PDB entry 8RN8 | electron microscopy, 2.92 A resolution | chains D and F of the 6 polymer chains in the assembly

# Chain D
Protein: Polymerase acidic protein
Source organism: Influenza B virus (B/Memphis/13/2003)
Notes: EC 3.1.-.-
Reference sequence: Q5V8Z9 (Q5V8Z9_9INFB); numbering as in UniProt (aligned over 1-726)
Chain sequence (726 residues; each row starts with the number of its first residue):
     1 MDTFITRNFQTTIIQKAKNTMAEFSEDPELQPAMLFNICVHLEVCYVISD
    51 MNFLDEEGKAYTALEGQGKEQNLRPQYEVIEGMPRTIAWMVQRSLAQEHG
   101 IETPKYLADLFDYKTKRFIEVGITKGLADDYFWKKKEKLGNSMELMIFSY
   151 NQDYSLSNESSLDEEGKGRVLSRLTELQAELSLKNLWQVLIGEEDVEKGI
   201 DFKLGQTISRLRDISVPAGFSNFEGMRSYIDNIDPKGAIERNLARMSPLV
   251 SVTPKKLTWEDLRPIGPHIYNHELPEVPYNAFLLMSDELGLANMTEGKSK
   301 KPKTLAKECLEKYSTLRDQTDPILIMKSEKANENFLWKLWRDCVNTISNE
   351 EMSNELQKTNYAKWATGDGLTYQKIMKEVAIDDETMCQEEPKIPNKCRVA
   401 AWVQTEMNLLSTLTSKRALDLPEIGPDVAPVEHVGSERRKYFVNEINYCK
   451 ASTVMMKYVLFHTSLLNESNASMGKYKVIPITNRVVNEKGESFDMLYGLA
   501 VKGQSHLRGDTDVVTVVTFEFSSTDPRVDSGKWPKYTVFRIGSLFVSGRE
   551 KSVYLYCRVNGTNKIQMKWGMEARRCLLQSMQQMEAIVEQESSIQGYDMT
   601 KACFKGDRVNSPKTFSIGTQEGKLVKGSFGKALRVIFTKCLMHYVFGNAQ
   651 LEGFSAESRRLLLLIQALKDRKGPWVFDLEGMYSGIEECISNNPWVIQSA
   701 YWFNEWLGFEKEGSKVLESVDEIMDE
Disordered / not traced: 1-198, 717-726
Reported in the primary citation:
  - self-association interface (contacts with another copy of this molecule); pairs are residue here / residue on that copy: E378-K338 (salt bridge), E378-K358 (salt bridge), D382-K338 (salt bridge), D382-Y361, I375, M376, V379
  - mutagenesis - K631A/R634A: decreased catalytic activity

# Chain F
Protein: Polymerase basic protein 2
Source organism: Influenza B virus (B/Memphis/13/2003)
Reference sequence: Q5V8X3 (Q5V8X3_9INFB); numbering as in UniProt (aligned over 1-770)
Chain sequence (799 residues; row label = number of the first residue in the row):
     1 MTLAKIELLKQLLRDNEAKTVLKQTTVDQYNIIRKFNTSRIEKNPSLRMK
    51 WAMCSNFPLALTKGDMANRIPLEYKGIQLKTNAEDIGTKGQMCSIAAVTW
   101 WNTYGPIGDTEGFERVYESFFLRKMRLDNATWGRITFGPVERVRKRVLLN
   151 PLTKEMPPDEASNVIMEILFPKEAGIPRESTWIHRELIKEKREKLKGTMI
   201 TPIVLAYMLERELVARRRFLPVAGATSAEFIEMLHCLQGENWRQIYHPGG
   251 NKLTESRSQSMIVACRKIIRRSIVASNPLELAVEIANKTVIDTEPLKSCL
   301 AAIDGGDVACDIIRAALGLKIRQRQRFGRLELKRISGRGFKNDEEILIGN
   351 GTIQKIGIWDGEEEFHVRCGECRGILKKSKMKLEKLLINSAKKEDMRDLI
   401 ILCMVFSQDTRMFQGVRGEINFLNRAGQLLSPMYQLQRYFLNRSNDLFDQ
   451 WGYEESPKASELHGINESMNASDYTLKGVVVTRNVIDDFSSTETEKVSIT
   501 KNLSLIKRTGEVIMGANDVSELESQAQLMITYDTPKMWEMGTTKELVQNT
   551 YQWVLKNLVTLKAQFLLGKEDMFQWDAFEAFESIIPQKMAGQYSGFARAV
   601 LKQMRDQEVMKTDQFIKLLPFCFSPPKLRSNGEPYQFLKLVLKGGGENFI
   651 EVRKGSPLFSYNPQTEVLTICGRMMSLKGKIEDEERNRSMGNAVLAGFLV
   701 SGKYDPDLGDFKTIEELEKLKPGEKANILLYQGKPVKVVKRKRYSALSND
   751 ISQGIKRQRMTVESMGWALSGWSHPQFEKGGGSGGGSGGSAWSHPQFEK
Disordered / not traced: 1-41, 83-90, 152-216, 250-799
Sequence notes: expression tag (771-799)

# How chain D and chain F interact
Contacting residue pairs - 23 pairs, chain D then chain F:
  V428(D) - W132(F)
  A429(D) - W132(F)  hydrophobic
  A429(D) - Q244(F)
  P430(D) - G133(F)
  P430(D) - Q244(F)
  V431(D) - C236(F)  hydrophobic
  V431(D) - W242(F)  hydrophobic
  V431(D) - Q244(F)
  R438(D) - F137(F)
  L466(D) - L47(F)  hydrophobic
  L466(D) - W51(F)
  N470(D) - W51(F)
  K568(D) - N44(F)
  K568(D) - L47(F)
  E589(D) - N241(F)  hydrogen bond (backbone-side chain)
  E589(D) - W242(F)
  Q590(D) - N241(F)
  S592(D) - F137(F)
  S593(D) - F137(F)
  S593(D) - P139(F)
  S593(D) - N241(F)
  G596(D) - F137(F)
  D598(D) - F137(F)
Other interface residues (no listed pair), chain D (17 interface residues in all): V434, D510, Y597
Other interface residues (no listed pair), chain F (14 interface residues in all): K43, R134, I135

# Overview
17 residues of chain D and 14 residues of chain F are in contact; the contacts include 1 hydrogen bond. Its
one hydrogen-bonded contact is E589(D)-N241(F). From the paper: K631A/R634A of chain D reduce catalytic
activity; a self-association interface involving I375(D), M376(D) and E378(D) among others.
Chain D is Polymerase acidic protein and chain F is Polymerase basic protein 2, both from Influenza B virus
(B/Memphis/13/2003); the structure, Influenza B polymerase pseudo-symmetrical apo-dimer (FluPol(E)|FluPol(S)),
was determined by electron microscopy (same publication as 8RN1, 8RN2, 8RN3, 8RN4, 8RN5, 8RN6 and 5 further
entries).
